Entry 6T55 (X-ray diffraction, 1.39 A resolution); this record covers chains L and H of the 3 polymer chains in the assembly.

Chain L:
Molecule: Prothrombin
Source organism: Homo sapiens
Notes: EC 3.4.21.5
UniProt: P00734 (THRB_HUMAN); the construct lacks a stretch of the UniProt sequence, so the offset changes along the chain: -4 to 0 = UniProt 328-332; 1-14 = UniProt 336-349
Amino-acid sequence (36 residues; numbered -4 to 16 plus 15 insertion-coded residues; the number before each row is that of its first residue; a row labelled like 14A-14L holds insertion residues (14A, then the next letters in order); numbers below 1 keep their minus sign (Thr-4 is residue -4)):
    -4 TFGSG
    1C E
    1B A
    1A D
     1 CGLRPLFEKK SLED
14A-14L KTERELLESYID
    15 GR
Disordered / not traced: -4 to 0, 15-16
Swiss-Prot annotation at these positions:
  - site: Arg16 (Cleavage)

Chain H:
Molecule: Prothrombin
Source organism: Homo sapiens
Notes: EC 3.4.21.5
UniProt: P00734 (THRB_HUMAN); the construct lacks a stretch of the UniProt sequence and is renumbered around it, so the offset changes along the chain: 16-36 = UniProt 364-384; 37-60 = UniProt 386-409; 61-77 = UniProt 419-435; 78-97 = UniProt 437-456; 7 more segments
Amino-acid sequence (259 residues; row label = number of the first residue in the row; note: 3 numbers in that range are skipped by the numbering (no residue carries them; nothing is unmodelled there); a row labelled like 60A-60I holds insertion residues (60A, then the next letters in order)):
    16 IVEGSDAEIG MSPWQVMLFR K
   36A S
    37 PQELLCGASL ISDRWVLTAA HCLL
60A-60I YPPWDKNFT
    61 ENDLLVRIGK HSRTRYE
   77A R
    78 NIEKISMLEK IYIHPRYNWR
   97A E
    98 NLDRDIALMK LKKPVAFSDY IHPVCLPDRE TA
129A-129C ASL
   130 LQAGYKGRVT GWGNLKET
147A-147G WTANVGK
   150 GQPSVLQVVN LPIVERPVCK DSTRIRITDN MFCAG
  184A Y
   185 KP
186A-186D DEGK
   187 RGDACEGDSG GPFVMKSP
204A-204B FN
   205 NRWYQMGIVS WGE
   219 GCD
  221A R
   222 DGKYGFYTHV FRLKKWIQKV IDQFGE
Disordered / not traced: 147A-147G, 246-247
Disulfide bonds: Cys42-Cys58, Cys168-Cys182, Cys191-Cys220
Glycans and other covalent adducts: N-acetylglucosamine (NAG) linked to Asn60G
Ion coordination: Na+ site 1: Lys169, Thr172, Phe204A; Na+ site 2: Arg221A, Lys224
Small-molecule neighbours: 1-(4-methylphenyl)methanamine (02N): Asp189, Ala190, Cys191, Glu192, Val213, Ser214, Trp215, Gly216, Gly219, Cys220, Gly226, Phe227, Tyr228
Swiss-Prot annotation at these positions:
  - region: Ala183 to Val200 (High affinity receptor-binding region which is also known as the TP508 peptide)
  - active site (Charge relay system): His57, Asp102, Ser195
  - glycosylation: Asn60G (N-linked (GlcNAc...) (complex) asparagine)

Chain L / chain H interface:
Residue-residue contacts - 61 pairs, chain L then chain H:
  Cys1(L) - Pro120(H)
  Cys1(L) - Val121(H)
  Cys1(L) - Cys122(H)  disulfide
  Cys1(L) - Arg206(H)  hydrogen bond (backbone-side chain)
  Asp1A(L) - His119(H)  salt bridge
  Asp1A(L) - Arg206(H)
  Ala1B(L) - Arg206(H)  hydrogen bond (backbone-side chain)
  Gly2(L) - Trp29(H)
  Gly2(L) - Pro120(H)  hydrogen bond (backbone-backbone)
  Gly2(L) - Cys122(H)
  Gly2(L) - Arg206(H)
  Gly2(L) - Trp207(H)  hydrogen bond (backbone-backbone)
  Leu3(L) - His119(H)  hydrogen bond (backbone-side chain)
  Leu3(L) - Asn205(H)
  Leu3(L) - Arg206(H)
  Arg4(L) - Gly25(H)
  Arg4(L) - Met26(H)  hydrogen bond (side chain-backbone)
  Arg4(L) - Pro28(H)
  Arg4(L) - Trp29(H)
  Arg4(L) - Arg137(H)
  Arg4(L) - Trp207(H)
  Pro5(L) - Ser115(H)
  Pro5(L) - Asp116(H)
  Pro5(L) - His119(H)
  Leu6(L) - Ile24(H)
  Leu6(L) - Asp116(H)
  Phe7(L) - Glu23(H)
  Phe7(L) - Ile24(H)
  Phe7(L) - Gly25(H)
  Phe7(L) - Met26(H)  hydrophobic
  Glu8(L) - Lys202(H)  salt bridge
  Glu8(L) - Asn205(H)
  Glu8(L) - Trp207(H)  hydrogen bond
  Lys9(L) - His119(H)
  Asp14(L) - Glu23(H)
  Asp14(L) - Met26(H)
  Asp14(L) - Arg137(H)  salt bridge
  Asp14(L) - Trp207(H)
  Lys14A(L) - Glu23(H)  hydrogen bond (backbone-side chain)
  Thr14B(L) - Arg137(H)  hydrogen bond
  Thr14B(L) - Asn159(H)  hydrogen bond
  Glu14C(L) - Arg137(H)
  Glu14C(L) - Lys202(H)  salt bridge
  Glu14E(L) - Lys135(H)  salt bridge
  Glu14E(L) - Asn159(H)  hydrogen bond
  Glu14E(L) - Tyr184A(H)  hydrogen bond
  Leu14F(L) - Lys135(H)
  Leu14F(L) - Gly136(H)
  Leu14F(L) - Asn159(H)
  Leu14F(L) - Trp207(H)  hydrophobic
  Leu14G(L) - Pro204(H)  hydrophobic
  Ser14I(L) - Gly133(H)
  Ser14I(L) - Tyr134(H)
  Ser14I(L) - Lys135(H)  hydrogen bond (side chain-backbone)
  Tyr14J(L) - Tyr134(H)  hydrophobic
  Tyr14J(L) - Lys135(H)  hydrogen bond (side chain-backbone)
  Tyr14J(L) - Met201(H)
  Tyr14J(L) - Lys202(H)
  Tyr14J(L) - Pro204(H)
  Ile14K(L) - Tyr134(H)
  Asp14L(L) - Tyr134(H)  hydrogen bond (backbone-side chain)
Other interface residues (no listed pair), chain L (23 interface residues in all): Glu1C
Other interface residues (no listed pair), chain H (26 interface residues in all): Tyr117
Cross-chain cystine bridges: Cys1(L)-Cys122(H)

Overview:
Chain L and chain H form an interface of 23 and 26 residues respectively, with 1 disulfide bond, 15 hydrogen
bonds and 5 salt bridges. Among the polar pairs are Asp1A(L)-His119(H), Glu8(L)-Lys202(H) and
Glu14E(L)-Lys135(H). Bound to chain H: 1-(4-methylphenyl)methanamine. Covalently linked N-acetylglucosamine:
at Asn60G(H).
Chain L is Prothrombin and chain H is Prothrombin, both from Homo sapiens; the structure, Thrombin in Complex
with Methylbenzylamine, was determined by X-ray diffraction.
